8U8J - chain A; structure by X-ray diffraction, 2.10 A resolution.

# Chain A
Protein: Mitogen-activated protein kinase 1
Source organism: Homo sapiens
Notes: EC 2.7.11.24
UniProtKB: P28482 (MK01_HUMAN); residues 5-358 here correspond to UniProt positions 7-360 (UniProt number = residue number + 2)
Chain sequence (354 residues; each row starts with the number of its first residue):
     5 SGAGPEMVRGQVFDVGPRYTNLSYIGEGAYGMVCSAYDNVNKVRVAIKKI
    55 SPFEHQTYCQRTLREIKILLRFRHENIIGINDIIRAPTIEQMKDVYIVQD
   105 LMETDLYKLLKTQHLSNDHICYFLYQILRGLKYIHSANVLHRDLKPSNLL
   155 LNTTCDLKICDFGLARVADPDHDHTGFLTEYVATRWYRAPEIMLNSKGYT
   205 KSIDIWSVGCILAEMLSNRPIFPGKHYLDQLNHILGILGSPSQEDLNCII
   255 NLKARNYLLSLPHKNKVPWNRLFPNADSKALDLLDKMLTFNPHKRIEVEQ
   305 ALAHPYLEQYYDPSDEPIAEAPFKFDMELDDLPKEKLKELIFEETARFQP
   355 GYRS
Disordered / not traced: 357-358
Modified / non-standard residues: T183 (phosphothreonine; TPO); Y185 (O-phosphotyrosine; PTR)
Differences from the reference sequence: engineered mutation S5 (Ala7 in P28482)
Residues lining bound ligands: WAL ((4M)-4-{(4R)-3-[(2S)-2-methylbutyl][1,2,4]triazolo[4,3-a]pyridin-7-yl}-N-(1-methyl-1H-pyrazol-5-yl)pyrimidin-2-amine): I29, G30, E31, G32, G35, M36, V37, A50, K52, E69, I82, Q103, D104, L105, M106, E107, T108, D109, K112, N152, L154, C164, D165
Curated features (UniProtKB/Swiss-Prot):
  - DNA-binding region: K257 to R275
  - motif: T183 to Y185 (TXY), D316 to E320 (Cytoplasmic retention motif), A325 to M331 (Nuclear translocation motif)
  - active site: D147 (Proton acceptor)
  - binding site (ATP): I29 to V37, K52
  - modified residue: S27 (Phosphoserine), T183 (Phosphothreonine), Y185 (Phosphotyrosine), T188 (Phosphothreonine), S244 (Phosphoserine), S246 (Phosphoserine), S282 (Phosphoserine)
What the authors report for this chain:
  - binding site for WAL: K52, Q103, M106, D165
  - contacts within the chain: Y34-Y62 (pi stacking), K52-D165 (water-mediated contact), K52-E69 (salt bridge)
  - conformationally variable residues (helix shift, loop rearrangement): Y34, K52, Y62
  - post-translational modification sites: T183, Y185

# In short
Chain A binds compound WAL. From UniProt: active-site residue D147 and 10 ATP-binding residues. From the
paper: a binding site for WAL at K52, Q103 and M106 among others; modification sites T183 and Y185.
Chain A is Mitogen-activated protein kinase 1 (Homo sapiens); the structure, Co-crystal structure of
phosphorylated ERK2 in complex with ERK1/2 inhibitor #16, was determined by X-ray diffraction, deposited
together with 8U8K.
